Entry 5NMK (X-ray diffraction, 1.66 A resolution); this record covers chains A and B of the 3 polymer chains in the assembly.

[Chain A]
Name: HLA class I histocompatibility antigen, A-2 alpha chain
From: Homo sapiens
Reference sequence: P01892 (1A02_HUMAN); residues 1-276 here correspond to UniProt positions 25-300 (UniProt number = residue number + 24)
Amino-acid sequence (276 residues; each row starts with the number of its first residue):
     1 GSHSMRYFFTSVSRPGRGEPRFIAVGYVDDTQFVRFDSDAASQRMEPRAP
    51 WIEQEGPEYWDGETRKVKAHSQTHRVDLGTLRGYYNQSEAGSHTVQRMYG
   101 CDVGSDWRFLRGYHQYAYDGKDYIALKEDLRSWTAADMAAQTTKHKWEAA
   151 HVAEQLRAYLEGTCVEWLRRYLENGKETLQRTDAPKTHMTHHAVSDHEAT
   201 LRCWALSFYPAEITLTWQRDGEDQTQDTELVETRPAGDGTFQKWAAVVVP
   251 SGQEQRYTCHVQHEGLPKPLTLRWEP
Cystine bridges: Cys-101/Cys-164, Cys-203/Cys-259

[Chain B]
Name: Beta-2-microglobulin
From: Homo sapiens
Reference sequence: P61769 (B2MG_HUMAN); residues 1-99 here correspond to UniProt positions 21-119 (UniProt number = residue number + 20)
Amino-acid sequence (100 residues; each row starts with the number of its first residue; numbering starts at 0):
     0 MIQRTPKIQVYSRHPAENGKSNFLNCYVSGFHPSDIEVDLLKNGERIEKV
    50 EHSDLSFSKDWSFYLLYYTEFTPTEKDEYACRVNHVTLSQPKIVKWDRDM
Sequence notes: initiating methionine (0)
UniProt features mapped onto this chain:
  - modified residue: Gln-2 (Pyrrolidone carboxylic acid)
  - glycosylation: Ile-1 (N-linked (Glc) (glycation) isoleucine), Lys-19 (N-linked (Glc) (glycation) lysine), Lys-41 (N-linked (Glc) (glycation) lysine), Lys-48 (N-linked (Glc) (glycation) lysine), Lys-58 (N-linked (Glc) (glycation) lysine), Lys-91 (N-linked (Glc) (glycation) lysine), Lys-94 (N-linked (Glc) (glycation) lysine)
Cystine bridges: Cys-25/Cys-80

[Interface between chain A and chain B]
Residue-residue contacts (55; chain A residue first):
  Phe-8(A) with Ser-55(B); Phe-56(B), hydrophobic
  Phe-9(A) with Phe-56(B)
  Thr-10(A) with Phe-56(B); Phe-62(B)
  Val-12(A) with Ser-33(B)
  Arg-14(A) with Asp-34(B), salt bridge
  Ile-23(A) with Leu-54(B)
  Val-25(A) with Asp-53(B); Leu-54(B); Ser-55(B)
  Tyr-27(A) with Ser-55(B); Tyr-63(B), hydrogen bond
  Gln-32(A) with Asp-53(B), hydrogen bond
  Arg-35(A) with Asp-53(B), salt bridge
  Arg-48(A) with Asp-53(B), salt bridge
  Gln-96(A) with His-31(B), hydrogen bond; Phe-56(B); Trp-60(B), hydrogen bond (side chain-backbone); Phe-62(B)
  Arg-97(A) with Phe-56(B)
  Gln-115(A) with Trp-60(B)
  Tyr-116(A) with Trp-60(B)
  Ala-117(A) with Trp-60(B), hydrophobic
  Asp-119(A) with Met-0(B); Ile-1(B), hydrogen bond (backbone-backbone); His-31(B)
  Gly-120(A) with Ile-1(B); His-31(B); Trp-60(B)
  Lys-121(A) with Ile-1(B)
  Asp-122(A) with Trp-60(B), hydrogen bond
  His-192(A) with Asp-98(B)
  Arg-202(A) with Asp-98(B), hydrogen bond (side chain-backbone)
  Trp-204(A) with Asp-98(B); Met-99(B)
  Val-231(A) with Gln-8(B)
  Glu-232(A) with Lys-6(B), salt bridge; Gln-8(B), hydrogen bond (backbone-side chain)
  Thr-233(A) with Tyr-26(B)
  Arg-234(A) with Gln-8(B), hydrogen bond; Tyr-10(B); Met-99(B), hydrogen bond (side chain-backbone)
  Pro-235(A) with Tyr-10(B), hydrogen bond (backbone-side chain); Asn-24(B); Tyr-26(B); Leu-65(B), hydrophobic
  Ala-236(A) with Arg-12(B), hydrogen bond (backbone-side chain); Asn-24(B), hydrogen bond (backbone-side chain)
  Gly-237(A) with Arg-12(B); Leu-65(B)
  Gln-242(A) with Tyr-10(B); Ser-11(B); Arg-12(B), hydrogen bond (side chain-backbone)
  Trp-244(A) with Met-99(B), hydrogen bond (side chain-backbone)
Other interface residues (no listed pair), chain A (35 interface residues in all): Thr-94, Met-98, Asp-238
Other interface residues (no listed pair), chain B (24 interface residues in all): Ser-28, Asp-59

[In short]
35 residues of chain A and 24 residues of chain B are in contact; the contacts include 15 hydrogen bonds and 4
salt bridges. Polar pairs include Arg-14(A)/Asp-34(B), Arg-35(A)/Asp-53(B) and Arg-48(A)/Asp-53(B).
Here chain A is HLA class I histocompatibility antigen, A-2 alpha chain and chain B is Beta-2-microglobulin,
both from Homo sapiens. Entry 5NMK (HLA A02 presenting SLFNTIAVL) was determined by X-ray diffraction,
deposited together with 5NMD, 5NME, 5NMF, 5NMG and 5NMH.
